Entry 7LGT (X-ray diffraction, 1.97 A resolution); this record covers chains A and F of the 3 polymer chains in the assembly.

Chain A:
Protein: HLA class I histocompatibility antigen, B alpha chain
From: Homo sapiens
Reference sequence: P01889 (HLAB_HUMAN); residues 1-278 here correspond to UniProt positions 25-302 (UniProt number = residue number + 24)
Amino-acid sequence (278 residues; each row starts with the number of its first residue):
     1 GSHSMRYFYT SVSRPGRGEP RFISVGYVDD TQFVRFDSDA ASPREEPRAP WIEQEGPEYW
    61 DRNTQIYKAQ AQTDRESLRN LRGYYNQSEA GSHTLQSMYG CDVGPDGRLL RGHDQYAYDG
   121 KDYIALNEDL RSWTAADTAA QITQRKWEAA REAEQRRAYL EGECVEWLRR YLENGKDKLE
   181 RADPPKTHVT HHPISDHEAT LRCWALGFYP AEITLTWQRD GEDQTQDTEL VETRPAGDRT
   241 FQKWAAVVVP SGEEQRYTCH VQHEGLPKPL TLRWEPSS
Unresolved in the structure: 277-278
Swiss-Prot annotation at these positions:
  - region: E275 to S278 (Connecting peptide)
  - motif: S77 to G83 (Bw6 motif)
  - binding site (a peptide antigen): N63, Y84, T143, K146, E152, Y159, Y171
  - glycosylation: N86 (N-linked (GlcNAc...) asparagine)
Disulfides: C101-C164, C203-C259

Chain F:
Protein: Nucleoprotein peptide N75-83
Reference sequence: P15130 (NCAP_CVH22); residues 1-9 here correspond to UniProt positions 75-83 (UniProt number = residue number + 74)
Amino-acid sequence (9 residues; each row starts with the number of its first residue):
     1 SPKLHFYYL

Interface between chain A and chain F:
Residue-residue contacts (46; chain A residue first):
  Y7(A) with S1(F), hydrogen bond (side chain-backbone); P2(F)
  Y9(A) with P2(F); K3(F)
  R62(A) with S1(F), hydrogen bond; P2(F), hydrogen bond (side chain-backbone)
  N63(A) with S1(F), hydrogen bond; P2(F)
  I66(A) with P2(F); L4(F)
  Y67(A) with P2(F)
  A69(A) with L4(F), hydrophobic
  Q70(A) with L4(F); H5(F), hydrogen bond (side chain-backbone)
  T73(A) with H5(F); F6(F), hydrogen bond (side chain-backbone); Y8(F)
  E76(A) with Y8(F)
  S77(A) with Y8(F); L9(F), hydrogen bond (side chain-backbone)
  N80(A) with Y8(F); L9(F), hydrogen bond (side chain-backbone)
  Y84(A) with L9(F), hydrogen bond (side chain-backbone)
  L95(A) with L9(F), hydrophobic
  Y99(A) with P2(F); K3(F), hydrogen bond (side chain-backbone); H5(F)
  D114(A) with H5(F), salt bridge
  Y116(A) with H5(F); L9(F), hydrophobic
  Y123(A) with L9(F), hydrophobic
  T143(A) with L9(F), hydrogen bond (side chain-backbone)
  K146(A) with Y7(F); Y8(F); L9(F), hydrogen bond (side chain-backbone)
  W147(A) with Y7(F); Y8(F), hydrogen bond (side chain-backbone); L9(F), hydrophobic
  A150(A) with Y7(F), hydrophobic
  E152(A) with Y7(F)
  Q155(A) with K3(F), hydrogen bond
  R156(A) with H5(F)
  Y159(A) with S1(F), hydrogen bond (side chain-backbone); K3(F)
  W167(A) with S1(F)
  Y171(A) with S1(F), hydrogen bond (side chain-backbone)
Other interface residues (no listed pair), chain A (32 interface residues in all): M5, E45, Y59, L81

Overview:
Chain A and chain F form an interface of 32 and 9 residues respectively; the contacts include 16 hydrogen
bonds and 1 salt bridge. Polar contacts include D114(A)-H5(F), Y7(A)-S1(F) and R62(A)-S1(F). Curated
annotation (UniProt) lists 7 peptide antigen-binding residues on chain A.
Here chain A is HLA class I histocompatibility antigen, B alpha chain (Homo sapiens) and chain F is
Nucleoprotein peptide N75-83. Entry 7LGT (HLA-B*07:02 in complex with 229E-derived coronavirus nucleocapsid
peptide N75-83) was determined by X-ray diffraction together with 7LGD from the same study.
